PDB entry 4PBA | X-ray diffraction, 3.30 A resolution | chains B and A of the 6 polymer chains in the assembly

# Chain B (and A)
Protein: Uncharacterized protein AbaSI
Organism: Acinetobacter baumannii
Notes: chain A of this document is another copy of the same molecule, construct and numbering; everything in this record applies to it too
UniProtKB: B0VN39 (B0VN39_ACIBS); numbering as in UniProt (aligned over 1-321)
Chain sequence (321 residues; row label = number of the first residue in the row):
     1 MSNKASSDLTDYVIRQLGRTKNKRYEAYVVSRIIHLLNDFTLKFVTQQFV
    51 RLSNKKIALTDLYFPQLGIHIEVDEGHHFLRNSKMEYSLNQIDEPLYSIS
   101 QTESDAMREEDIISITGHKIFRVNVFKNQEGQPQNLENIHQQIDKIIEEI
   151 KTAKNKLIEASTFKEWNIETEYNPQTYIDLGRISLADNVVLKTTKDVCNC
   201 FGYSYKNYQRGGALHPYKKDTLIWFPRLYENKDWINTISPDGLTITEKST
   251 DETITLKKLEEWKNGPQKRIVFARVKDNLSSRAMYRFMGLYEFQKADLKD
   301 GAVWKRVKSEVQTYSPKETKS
Not modelled in the structure: 1-4, 318-321 (chain A: 1-4, 319-321)
Sequence notes: engineered mutation S2 (Cys in B0VN39), S309 (Cys in B0VN39), S321 (Cys in B0VN39)
From the paper describing this entry:
  - catalytic residues: K23, D61, E72, V73, D74, E75, H78 (proposed by the authors, not directly observed)
  - mutagenesis - K23A, D61A, E75A, H78A, D105A, W234A, L259A, R269A, W304A: abolished catalytic activity
  - mutagenesis - D74A, E103A, R108A, W224A, N236A: decreased catalytic activity
  - mutagenesis - H77A, Q209A, T253A, K263A: unchanged catalytic activity

# Chain B / chain A interface
Residue-residue contacts (45):
  S6(B) - N135(A)
  S7(B) - Q132(A)  hydrogen bond
  S7(B) - P133(A)
  S7(B) - Q134(A)
  L9(B) - L136(A)  hydrophobic
  T10(B) - Q134(A)  hydrogen bond (side chain-backbone)
  T10(B) - N135(A)
  T10(B) - L136(A)  hydrogen bond (side chain-backbone)
  D11(B) - R24(A)  salt bridge
  V13(B) - Y28(A)  hydrophobic
  V13(B) - L136(A)  hydrophobic
  I14(B) - Y25(A)  hydrophobic
  I14(B) - Y28(A)  hydrophobic
  L17(B) - Y28(A)  hydrophobic
  R24(B) - D11(A)  salt bridge
  Y25(B) - I14(A)  hydrophobic
  Y28(B) - V13(A)  hydrophobic
  Y28(B) - I14(A)  hydrophobic
  Y28(B) - L17(A)  hydrophobic
  Y28(B) - H35(A)
  Y28(B) - F40(A)
  S31(B) - H35(A)
  R32(B) - H35(A)
  R32(B) - N38(A)  hydrogen bond
  H35(B) - Y28(A)
  H35(B) - S31(A)
  H35(B) - R32(A)
  H35(B) - H35(A)
  H35(B) - L36(A)
  L36(B) - H35(A)
  N38(B) - R32(A)  hydrogen bond
  N38(B) - H140(A)
  F40(B) - Y28(A)
  F40(B) - L136(A)  hydrophobic
  F40(B) - H140(A)
  Q132(B) - S7(A)
  P133(B) - S7(A)
  Q134(B) - T10(A)  hydrogen bond (backbone-side chain)
  N135(B) - S6(A)
  N135(B) - T10(A)
  L136(B) - L9(A)  hydrophobic
  L136(B) - T10(A)  hydrogen bond (backbone-side chain)
  L136(B) - V13(A)  hydrophobic
  L136(B) - F40(A)  hydrophobic
  H140(B) - F40(A)
Also at the interface, not in a pair above, chain B (25 interface residues in all): R15, R81
Also at the interface, not in a pair above, chain A (26 interface residues in all): R15, G18, K127

# Overview
25 residues of chain B and 26 residues of chain A are in contact; the contacts include 7 hydrogen bonds and 2
salt bridges. Polar contacts include D11(B)-R24(A), S7(B)-Q132(A) and T10(B)-Q134(A). From the paper:
catalytic residues K23(B), D61(B) and E72(B) among others; K23A, D61A and E75A of chain B, among others,
abolish catalytic activity; 18 substitutions were tested in all.
Chain B and chain A are both Uncharacterized protein AbaSI (Acinetobacter baumannii); the structure, The
5-Hydroxymethylcytosine-Specific Restriction Enzyme AbaSI in a Complex with Substrate-like DNA, was determined
by X-ray diffraction (same publication as 4PAR and 4PBB).
